Entry 1LKL (X-ray diffraction, 1.80 A resolution); this record covers chains A and B.

[Chain A]
Name: Human P56 tyrosine kinase
Source organism: Homo sapiens
Notes: fragment: sh2
UniProtKB: P06239 (LCK_HUMAN); residues 123-226 here correspond to UniProt positions 122-225 (UniProt number = residue number - 1)
Sequence (104 residues; each row starts with the number of its first residue):
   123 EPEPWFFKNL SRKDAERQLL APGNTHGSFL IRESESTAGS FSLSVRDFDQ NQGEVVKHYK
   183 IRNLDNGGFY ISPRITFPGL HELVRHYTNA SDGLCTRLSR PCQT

[Chain B]
Name: Phosphotyrosyl peptide ac-ptyr-glu-glu-gly
Sequence (5 residues; numbered 251 to 255; the number before each row is that of its first residue):
   251 XYEEG
Modified positions: ACE (acetyl group) at position 251; Tyr252 (o-phosphotyrosine; PTR)

[Interface between chain A and chain B]
Residue-residue contacts (18; chain A residue first):
  Arg134(A) - ACE_251(B)  hydrogen bond (side chain-backbone)
  Arg134(A) - Tyr252(B)
  Arg154(A) - Tyr252(B)
  Ser156(A) - Tyr252(B)
  Glu157(A) - Tyr252(B)
  Ser158(A) - Tyr252(B)
  Ser164(A) - Tyr252(B)
  Lys179(A) - Glu253(B)
  His180(A) - Tyr252(B)
  His180(A) - Glu253(B)  hydrogen bond (backbone-backbone)
  Tyr181(A) - Tyr252(B)
  Tyr181(A) - Glu253(B)
  Tyr181(A) - Glu254(B)
  Lys182(A) - Tyr252(B)
  Arg184(A) - Glu254(B)  salt bridge
  Ser194(A) - Gly255(B)  hydrogen bond (side chain-backbone)
  Arg196(A) - Gly255(B)  hydrogen bond (side chain-backbone)
  Gly215(A) - Gly255(B)
Other interface residues (no listed pair), chain A (17 interface residues in all): Glu155, Ile193, Asp214

[Overview]
17 residues of chain A face 5 of chain B across their interface; the contacts include 4 hydrogen bonds and 1
salt bridge. Polar contacts include Arg184(A)-Glu254(B), Arg134(A)-ACE_251(B) and Ser194(A)-Gly255(B).
Here chain A is Human P56 tyrosine kinase (Homo sapiens) and chain B is Phosphotyrosyl peptide
ac-ptyr-glu-glu-gly. Entry 1LKL (Human P56-lck tyrosine kinase SH2 domain in complex with the phosphotyrosyl
peptide ac-ptyr-glu-glu-gly (pyeeg peptide)) was determined by X-ray diffraction together with 1LKK from the
same study.
